PDB entry 4PKY | X-ray diffraction, 3.20 A resolution | chains A and B of the 3 polymer chains in the assembly

[Chain A]
Molecule: Aryl hydrocarbon receptor nuclear translocator
Source organism: Homo sapiens
Notes: fragment: C-terminal PAS 2 domain residues 342-456
UniProtKB: P27540 (ARNT_HUMAN); residues 356-470 here correspond to UniProt positions 342-456 (UniProt number = residue number - 14)
Amino-acid sequence (121 residues; row label = number of the first residue in the row):
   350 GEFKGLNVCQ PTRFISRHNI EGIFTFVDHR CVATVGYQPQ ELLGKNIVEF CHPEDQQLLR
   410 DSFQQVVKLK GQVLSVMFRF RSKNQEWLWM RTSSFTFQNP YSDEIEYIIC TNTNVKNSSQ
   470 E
Unresolved in the structure: 350-360, 449-451, 465-470
Differences from the reference sequence: expression tag (350-355); engineered mutation Arg-362 (Glu348 in P27540)

[Chain B]
Molecule: Transforming acidic coiled-coil-containing protein 3
Source organism: Mus musculus
Notes: fragment: C-terminal domain Coiled coil residues 496-542
UniProtKB: Q9JJ11 (TACC3_MOUSE); residues 585-631 here correspond to UniProt positions 496-542 (UniProt number = residue number - 89)
Amino-acid sequence (50 residues; each row starts with the number of its first residue):
   582 GEFEVLALQA SLRKAQMQNH SLEMTLEQKT KEIDELTRIC DDLISKMEKI
Unresolved in the structure: 582
Differences from the reference sequence: expression tag (582-584)

[Chain A / chain B interface]
Contacting residue pairs (21; chain A residue first):
  Arg-366(A) / Glu-616(B)  salt bridge
  Arg-366(A) / Arg-619(B)
  Phe-375(A) / Glu-616(B)
  Phe-375(A) / Leu-617(B)  hydrophobic
  Phe-375(A) / Ile-620(B)  hydrophobic
  Asp-377(A) / Glu-613(B)
  His-378(A) / Glu-613(B)  salt bridge
  Gln-389(A) / Gln-609(B)
  Gly-420(A) / Lys-627(B)
  Phe-444(A) / Lys-627(B)
  Thr-445(A) / Lys-627(B)  hydrogen bond (backbone-side chain)
  Phe-446(A) / Asp-623(B)
  Phe-446(A) / Lys-627(B)
  Gln-447(A) / Lys-627(B)
  Gln-447(A) / Lys-630(B)
  Asn-448(A) / Lys-630(B)  hydrogen bond (backbone-side chain)
  Glu-455(A) / Arg-619(B)  salt bridge
  Tyr-456(A) / Arg-619(B)
  Tyr-456(A) / Asp-623(B)  hydrogen bond
  Ile-458(A) / Ile-620(B)  hydrophobic
  Ile-458(A) / Leu-624(B)  hydrophobic
The authors on this interface:
  - hot spots on chain B (mutagenesis) - D622A, D622K, D622R: increased binding to ARNT WT
  - hot spots on chain B (mutagenesis) - D622K, D622R: unchanged binding to ARNT E362R
  - hot spots on chain B (mutagenesis) - D622A/E629A: increased binding to Aryl hydrocarbon receptor nuclear translocator (chain A)

[Overview]
14 residues of chain A face 10 of chain B across their interface; the contacts include 3 hydrogen bonds and 3
salt bridges. Polar contacts include Arg-366(A)/Glu-616(B), His-378(A)/Glu-613(B) and Glu-455(A)/Arg-619(B).
The paper reports that D622A, D622K and D622R of chain B increase binding to ARNT WT; D622A/E629A of chain B
increase binding to Aryl hydrocarbon receptor nuclear translocator (chain A).
Here chain A is Aryl hydrocarbon receptor nuclear translocator (Homo sapiens) and chain B is Transforming
acidic coiled-coil-containing protein 3 (Mus musculus). Entry 4PKY (ARNT/HIF transcription factor/coactivator
complex) was determined by X-ray diffraction together with 4LPZ from the same study.
